1EV2 - chains D and H of the 8 polymer chains in the assembly; structure by X-ray diffraction, 2.20 A resolution.

# Chain D
Name: Protein (fibroblast growth factor 2)
From: Homo sapiens
Notes: fragment: the b-trefoil core of fibroblast growth factor 2
Reference sequence: P09038 (FGF2_HUMAN); residues 15-146 here correspond to UniProt positions 24-155 (UniProt number = residue number + 9)
Sequence (132 residues; each row starts with the number of its first residue):
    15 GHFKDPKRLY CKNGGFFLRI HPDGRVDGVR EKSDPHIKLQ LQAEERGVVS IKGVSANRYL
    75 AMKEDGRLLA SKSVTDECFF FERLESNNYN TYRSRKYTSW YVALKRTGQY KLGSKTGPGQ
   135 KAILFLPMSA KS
Not modelled in the structure: 15, 146
Differences from the reference sequence: engineered mutation Ser-69 (Cys78 in P09038), Ser-87 (Cys96 in P09038)
What the authors report for this chain:
  - mutagenesis - Y106F (5-fold): decreased binding to Protein (fibroblast growth factor receptor 2) (chain H) (citing earlier work)

# Chain H
Name: Protein (fibroblast growth factor receptor 2)
From: Homo sapiens
Notes: fragment: extracellular ligand binding domain of fgf receptor 2 consisting of immunoglobulin like domains ii (d2) and iii (d3)
Reference sequence: P21802 (FGR2_HUMAN); numbering as in UniProt (aligned over 147-366)
Sequence (220 residues; numbered 147 to 366; the number before each row is that of its first residue):
   147 NSNNKRAPYW TNTEKMEKRL HAVPAANTVK FRCPAGGNPM PTMRWLKNGK EFKQEHRIGG
   207 YKVRNQHWSL IMESVVPSDK GNYTCVVENE YGSINHTYHL DVVERSPHRP ILQAGLPANA
   267 STVVGGDVEF VCKVYSDAQP HIQWIKHVEK NGSKYGPDGL PYLKVLKAAG VNTTDKEIEV
   327 LYIRNVTFED AGEYTCLAGN SIGISFHSAW LTVLPAPGRE
Not modelled in the structure: 147-150, 295-306, 364-366
Cystine bridges: Cys-179/Cys-231, Cys-278/Cys-342
UniProt features mapped onto this chain:
  - region: Lys-161 to Arg-178 (Heparin-binding)
  - glycosylation (N-linked (GlcNAc...) asparagine): Asn-228, Asn-241, Asn-265, Asn-297, Asn-318, Asn-331
  - natural variant: Ala-172 (A172F: In PS), Arg-203 (R203C: In breast cancer samples), Ser-252 to Pro-253 (sequence variant, change not given here; In PS), Ser-252 (S252F: In APRS; S252L; S252W: In APRS and PS), Pro-253 (P253R: In APRS), Pro-263 (P263L: In CS), Ser-267 (S267P: In CS), Thr-268 (T268TG: In CS), Val-269 to Val-270 (deletion: In SCS), Gly-272 (G272V: In an ovarian serous carcinoma sample), Asp-273 (deletion: In PS), Phe-276 (F276V: In CS), 26 further natural variant entries in UniProt
  - mutagenesis: Asn-265 (N265Q: Reduced N-glycosylation. Reduced expression at the cell surface)
What the authors report for this chain:
  - post-translational modification sites: Asn-318
  - specificity-determining residues: Val-317 (by similarity / conservation)
  - disease-associated variants - W290G, W290R: decreased stability (proposed by the authors, not directly observed)
  - disease-associated variants - D321A: decreased binding to Protein (fibroblast growth factor 2) (chain D) (proposed by the authors, not directly observed)
  - specificity-determining residues: Ala-315, Thr-319, Ile-324, Ser-347 (proposed by the authors, not directly observed)

# Chain D / chain H interface
Residue-residue contacts (59):
  Phe-17(D) with Val-280(H); Ser-282(H); Gln-285(H), hydrogen bond (backbone-side chain); Pro-286(H), hydrophobic; Ile-288(H), hydrophobic; Asp-321(H)
  Lys-18(D) with Asp-321(H); Glu-325(H), salt bridge
  Tyr-24(D) with Lys-164(H); Leu-166(H), hydrogen bond (side chain-backbone); His-167(H); Ala-168(H), hydrogen bond (side chain-backbone)
  Lys-26(D) with Lys-164(H), hydrogen bond (backbone-side chain)
  Gly-28(D) with Lys-164(H)
  Gly-29(D) with Lys-164(H); Leu-166(H)
  Phe-31(D) with Leu-166(H), hydrophobic
  Arg-44(D) with Glu-163(H), hydrogen bond (side chain-backbone); Lys-164(H)
  Leu-55(D) with Gln-285(H)
  Gln-56(D) with Ala-315(H); Gly-316(H); Thr-320(H); Asp-321(H), hydrogen bond
  Ala-57(D) with Pro-286(H); His-287(H); Ala-315(H); Gly-316(H)
  Glu-58(D) with His-287(H), hydrogen bond (backbone-side chain); Ala-315(H); Gly-316(H); Val-317(H), hydrogen bond (side chain-backbone)
  Glu-59(D) with His-287(H)
  Arg-60(D) with His-287(H); Asn-346(H), hydrogen bond (side chain-backbone); Ser-347(H); Ile-350(H)
  Val-63(D) with Gln-285(H)
  Ser-64(D) with Val-317(H)
  Val-88(D) with Val-317(H), hydrophobic
  Glu-96(D) with Ala-284(H); Gln-285(H), hydrogen bond (side chain-backbone); Ser-347(H)
  Leu-98(D) with Arg-251(H); Pro-253(H), hydrophobic
  Asn-101(D) with Pro-170(H)
  Asn-102(D) with Pro-170(H); Arg-251(H), hydrogen bond (backbone-side chain)
  Tyr-103(D) with Ala-168(H); Val-169(H); Pro-170(H)
  Asn-104(D) with Arg-251(H), hydrogen bond
  Leu-140(D) with Ala-168(H); Val-169(H); Val-249(H), hydrophobic; Arg-251(H)
  Pro-141(D) with Arg-251(H)
  Met-142(D) with Ala-168(H), hydrophobic; Asp-247(H)
Interface residues without a listed pair, chain D (29 interface residues in all): Gly-61, Tyr-73, Arg-97
Interface residues without a listed pair, chain H (35 interface residues in all): Arg-165, Asn-173, Ser-252, Thr-319, Lys-322, Gly-345, Ile-348, Gly-349
The authors on this interface:
  - hot spots on chain D (mutagenesis) - Y24A, Y103A, L140A: decreased binding to Protein (fibroblast growth factor receptor 2) (chain H)

# Overview
29 residues of chain D and 35 residues of chain H are in contact, with 12 hydrogen bonds and 1 salt bridge.
Polar contacts include Lys-18(D)/Glu-325(H), Phe-17(D)/Gln-285(H) and Tyr-24(D)/Leu-166(H). The paper reports
that Y106F, Y24A and Y103A of chain D, among others, reduce binding to Protein (fibroblast growth factor
receptor 2) (chain H); specificity determinants Val-317(H), Ala-315(H) and Thr-319(H) among others; 7
substitutions were tested in all.
Chain D is Protein (fibroblast growth factor 2) and chain H is Protein (fibroblast growth factor receptor 2),
both from Homo sapiens; the structure, Crystal structure of FGF2 in complex with the extracellular ligand
binding domain of fgf receptor 2 ..., was determined by X-ray diffraction together with 1EVT from the same
study.
